PDB entry 8GXZ | electron microscopy, 3.10 A resolution | chains C and G of the 12 polymer chains in the assembly

Chain C:
Molecule: V-type ATP synthase alpha chain
Source organism: Thermus thermophilus HB8
Notes: EC 7.1.2.2
UniProtKB: Q56403 (VATA_THET8); residue numbers follow UniProt; this construct covers 1-578
Amino-acid sequence (578 residues; each row starts with the number of its first residue):
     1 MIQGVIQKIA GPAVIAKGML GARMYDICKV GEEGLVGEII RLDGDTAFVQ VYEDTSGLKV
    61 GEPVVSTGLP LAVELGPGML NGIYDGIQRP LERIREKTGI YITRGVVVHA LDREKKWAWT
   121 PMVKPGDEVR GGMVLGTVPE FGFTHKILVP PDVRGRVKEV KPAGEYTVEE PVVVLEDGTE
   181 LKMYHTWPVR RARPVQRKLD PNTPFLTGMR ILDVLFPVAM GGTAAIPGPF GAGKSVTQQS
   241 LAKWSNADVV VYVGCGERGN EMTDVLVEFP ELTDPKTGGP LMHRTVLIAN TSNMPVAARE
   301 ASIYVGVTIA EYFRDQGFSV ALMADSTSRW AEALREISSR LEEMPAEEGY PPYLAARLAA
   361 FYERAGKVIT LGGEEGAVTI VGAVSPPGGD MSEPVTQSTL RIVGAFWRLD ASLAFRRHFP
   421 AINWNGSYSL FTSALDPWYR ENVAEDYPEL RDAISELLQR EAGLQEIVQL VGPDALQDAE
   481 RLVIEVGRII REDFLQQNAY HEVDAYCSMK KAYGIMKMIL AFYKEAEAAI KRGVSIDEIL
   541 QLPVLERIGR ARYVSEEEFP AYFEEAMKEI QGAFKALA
Differences from the reference sequence: conflict Ala-232 (Ser in Q56403), Ser-235 (Thr in Q56403)
Residues lining bound ligands: ATP: Pro-229, Phe-230, Gly-231, Ala-232, Gly-233, Lys-234, Ser-235, Val-236, Thr-237, Arg-258, Glu-261, Phe-419, Pro-420, Gln-497, Asn-498, Ala-499, Tyr-500

Chain G:
Molecule: V-type ATP synthase subunit D
Source organism: Thermus thermophilus HB8
UniProtKB: O87880 (VATD_THET8); residues 1-223 here = UniProt positions 1-223
Amino-acid sequence (223 residues; row label = number of the first residue in the row):
     1 MSQVSPTRMN LLQRRGQLRL AQKGVDLLKK KRDALVAEFF GLVREAMEAR KALDQAAKEA
    61 YAALLLAQAF DGPEVVAGAA LGVPPLEGVE AEVENVWGSK VPRLKATFPD GALLSPVGTP
   121 AYTLEASRAF RRYAEALIRV ANTETRLKKI GEEIKKTTRR VNALEQVVIP GIRAQIRFIQ
   181 QVLEQRERED TFRLKRIKGK IEAREAEEEG GRPNPQVEIG AGL
Disordered / not traced: 1-3, 210-223

Interface between chain C and chain G:
Pairs across the interface - 7 pairs, chain C then chain G:
  Glu-342(C) / Arg-196(G)  hydrogen bond (backbone-side chain)
  Glu-343(C) / Arg-196(G)  hydrogen bond (backbone-side chain)
  Met-344(C) / Arg-193(G)
  Pro-345(C) / Arg-193(G)  hydrogen bond (backbone-side chain)
  Pro-345(C) / Arg-196(G)
  Glu-348(C) / Glu-189(G)  hydrogen bond (backbone-side chain)
  Asp-390(C) / Phe-178(G)
Other interface residues (no listed pair), chain C (9 interface residues in all): Ala-346, Glu-347, Leu-470
Other interface residues (no listed pair), chain G (7 interface residues in all): Arg-159, Gln-185, Lys-200

In short:
Chain C and chain G form an interface of 9 and 7 residues respectively, with 4 hydrogen bonds. Polar contacts
include Glu-342(C)/Arg-196(G), Glu-343(C)/Arg-196(G) and Pro-345(C)/Arg-193(G). Ligands of chain C: ATP.
Here chain C is V-type ATP synthase alpha chain and chain G is V-type ATP synthase subunit D, both from
Thermus thermophilus HB8. Entry 8GXZ (1 sulfate and 1 ATP bound V1EG of V/A-ATPase from Thermus thermophilus)
was determined by electron microscopy (same publication as 8GXU, 8GXW, 8GXX and 8GXY).
